8BR2 - chains E and H of the 8 polymer chains in the assembly; structure by electron microscopy, 2.90 A resolution.

# Chain E
Molecule: DNA repair protein RAD51 homolog 1
Organism: Homo sapiens
UniProt: Q06609 (RAD51_HUMAN); residues 1-339 here = UniProt positions 1-339
Chain sequence (339 residues; numbered 1 to 339; the number before each row is that of its first residue):
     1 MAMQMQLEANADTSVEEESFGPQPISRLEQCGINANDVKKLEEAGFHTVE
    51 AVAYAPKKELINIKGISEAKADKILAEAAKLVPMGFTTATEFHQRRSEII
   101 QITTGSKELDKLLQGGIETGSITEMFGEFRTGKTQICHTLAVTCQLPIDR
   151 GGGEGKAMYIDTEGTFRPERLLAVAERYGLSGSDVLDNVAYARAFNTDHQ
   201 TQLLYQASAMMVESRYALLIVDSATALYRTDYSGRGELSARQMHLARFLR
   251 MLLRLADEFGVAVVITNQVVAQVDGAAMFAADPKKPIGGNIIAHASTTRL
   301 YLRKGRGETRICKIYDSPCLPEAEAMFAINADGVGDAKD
Unresolved in the structure: 1-20, 275-282
Bound ions: Ca2+ site 1: Thr134, Glu163 (together with ATP); Ca2+ site 2: Ala293, His294, Ser296, Asp316 (together with ATP)
Small-molecule neighbours:
  - ATP (adenosine-5'-triphosphate), molecule 1: Glu128, Phe129, Arg130, Thr131, Gly132, Lys133, Thr134, Gln135, Glu163, Arg170, Arg310, Ile329, Asn330, Ala331
  - ATP, molecule 2: Ala293, His294, Ser296, Asp316, Ser317, Pro318, Cys319, Leu320, Pro321, Glu322
Reported in the primary citation:
  - binding site for ATP: His294

# Chain H
Molecule: 20-nt DNA strand
Sequence (20 nucleotides; numbered 1 to 20; the number before each row is that of its first residue):
     1 GCGAGCTCGATGCACCTCCA

# How chain E and chain H interact
Pairs across the interface - 7 pairs, chain E then chain H:
  Arg235(E) - DC16(H)  sugar contact
  Arg235(E) - DT17(H)  hydrogen bond to the phosphate
  Gly236(E) - DT17(H)  base contact
  Gly236(E) - DC18(H)  sugar contact
  Ser239(E) - DC18(H)  base contact
  Val273(E) - DA14(H)  hydrogen bond to the base
  Asp274(E) - DC13(H)  base contact

# Overview
Chain E and chain H each contribute 5 residues to their interface; the contacts include 2 hydrogen bonds.
Polar pairs include Val273(E)-DA14(H) and Arg235(E)-DT17(H). Bound to chain E: ATP. The Ca2+ site 1 is built
by Thr134(E) and Glu163(E). The paper reports a binding site for ATP at His294(E).
Chain E is DNA repair protein RAD51 homolog 1 (Homo sapiens) and chain H is a 20-nt DNA strand; the structure,
CryoEM structure of the post-synaptic RAD51 nucleoprotein filament in the presence of ATP and Ca2+, was
determined by electron microscopy, deposited together with 8BQ2 and 8BSC.
